PDB entry 7JG2 | electron microscopy, 3.30 A resolution | chains A and C of the 6 polymer chains in the assembly

== Chain A (and C) ==
Molecule: Igh protein
From: Mus musculus
Notes: chain C of this document is another copy of the same molecule, construct and numbering; everything in this record applies to it too
UniProtKB: Q99M22 (Q99M22_MOUSE); residues 113-467 here correspond to UniProt positions 125-479 (UniProt number = residue number + 12)
Amino-acid sequence (355 residues; row label = number of the first residue in the row):
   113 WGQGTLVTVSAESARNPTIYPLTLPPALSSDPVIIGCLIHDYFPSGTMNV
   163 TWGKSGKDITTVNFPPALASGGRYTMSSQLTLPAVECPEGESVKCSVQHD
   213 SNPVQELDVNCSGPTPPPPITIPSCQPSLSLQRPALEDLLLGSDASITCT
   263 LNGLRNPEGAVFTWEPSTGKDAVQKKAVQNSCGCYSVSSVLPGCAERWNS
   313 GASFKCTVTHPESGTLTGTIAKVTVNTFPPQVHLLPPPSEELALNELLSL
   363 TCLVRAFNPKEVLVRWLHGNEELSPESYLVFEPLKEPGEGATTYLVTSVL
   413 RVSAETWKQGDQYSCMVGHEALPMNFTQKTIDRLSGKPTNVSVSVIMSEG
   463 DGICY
Unresolved in the structure: 113-236
Cystine bridges: Cys-237/Cys-296, Cys-261/Cys-318, Cys-364/Cys-427
Covalent attachments: N-acetylglucosamine (NAG) linked to Asn-437

== Interface between chain A and chain C ==
Pairs across the interface (10; chain A residue first):
  Lys-449(A) / Glu-461(C)
  Val-455(A) / Met-459(C)  hydrophobic
  Asp-463(A) / Lys-449(C)
  Gly-464(A) / Gly-448(C)
  Ile-465(A) / Pro-348(C)  hydrophobic
  Ile-465(A) / Ser-447(C)
  Ile-465(A) / Gly-448(C)
  Cys-466(A) / Ser-447(C)  hydrogen bond (backbone-side chain)
  Tyr-467(A) / Leu-346(C)  hydrogen bond (side chain-backbone)
  Tyr-467(A) / Lys-441(C)
Other interface residues (no listed pair), chain C (12 interface residues in all): His-345, Thr-442, Ile-443, Pro-450

== Summary ==
The interface between chain A and chain C involves 7 residues on one side and 12 on the other, with 2 hydrogen
bonds. Polar contacts include Cys-466(A)/Ser-447(C) and Tyr-467(A)/Leu-346(C). N-acetylglucosamine is
covalently linked to Asn-437(A).
Both chains are Igh protein (Mus musculus). Entry 7JG2 (Secretory Immunoglobin A (SIgA)) was determined by
electron microscopy (same publication as 7JG1).
